7KSB - chain A; structure by X-ray diffraction, 1.95 A resolution.

== Chain A ==
Name: Non-specific lipid-transfer protein 1
From: Actinidia chinensis var. chinensis
UniProtKB: P85204 (NLTP1_ACTCC); residues 1-89 here correspond to UniProt positions 26-114 (UniProt number = residue number + 25)
Chain sequence (92 residues; numbered 1 to 92; the number before each row is that of its first residue):
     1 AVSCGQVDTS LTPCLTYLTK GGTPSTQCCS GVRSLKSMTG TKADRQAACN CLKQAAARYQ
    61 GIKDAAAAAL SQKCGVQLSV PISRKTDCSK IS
Differences from the reference sequence: variant K90, I91, S92
Cystine bridges: C4-C51, C14-C28, C29-C74, C49-C88
From the paper describing this entry:
  - contacts within the chain: R45-S92

== Summary ==
The paper reports contacts within the chain involving C4, C51 and C14 among others.
Chain A is Non-specific lipid-transfer protein 1 (Actinidia chinensis var. chinensis); the structure, Crystal
structure on Act c 10.0101, was determined by X-ray diffraction together with 7KSC from the same study.
